PDB entry 7WQT | electron microscopy, 4.30 A resolution (low resolution: residue-level contacts below are approximate; hydrogen-bond / salt-bridge calls are withheld) | chains K and O of the 32 polymer chains in the assembly

[Chain K (and O)]
Molecule: von Willebrand antigen 2
From: Homo sapiens
Notes: fragment: D1D2 domain; chain O of this document is another copy of the same molecule, construct and numbering; everything in this record applies to it too
UniProt: P04275 (VWF_HUMAN); residues 23-763 here = UniProt positions 23-763
Sequence (741 residues; row label = number of the first residue in the row):
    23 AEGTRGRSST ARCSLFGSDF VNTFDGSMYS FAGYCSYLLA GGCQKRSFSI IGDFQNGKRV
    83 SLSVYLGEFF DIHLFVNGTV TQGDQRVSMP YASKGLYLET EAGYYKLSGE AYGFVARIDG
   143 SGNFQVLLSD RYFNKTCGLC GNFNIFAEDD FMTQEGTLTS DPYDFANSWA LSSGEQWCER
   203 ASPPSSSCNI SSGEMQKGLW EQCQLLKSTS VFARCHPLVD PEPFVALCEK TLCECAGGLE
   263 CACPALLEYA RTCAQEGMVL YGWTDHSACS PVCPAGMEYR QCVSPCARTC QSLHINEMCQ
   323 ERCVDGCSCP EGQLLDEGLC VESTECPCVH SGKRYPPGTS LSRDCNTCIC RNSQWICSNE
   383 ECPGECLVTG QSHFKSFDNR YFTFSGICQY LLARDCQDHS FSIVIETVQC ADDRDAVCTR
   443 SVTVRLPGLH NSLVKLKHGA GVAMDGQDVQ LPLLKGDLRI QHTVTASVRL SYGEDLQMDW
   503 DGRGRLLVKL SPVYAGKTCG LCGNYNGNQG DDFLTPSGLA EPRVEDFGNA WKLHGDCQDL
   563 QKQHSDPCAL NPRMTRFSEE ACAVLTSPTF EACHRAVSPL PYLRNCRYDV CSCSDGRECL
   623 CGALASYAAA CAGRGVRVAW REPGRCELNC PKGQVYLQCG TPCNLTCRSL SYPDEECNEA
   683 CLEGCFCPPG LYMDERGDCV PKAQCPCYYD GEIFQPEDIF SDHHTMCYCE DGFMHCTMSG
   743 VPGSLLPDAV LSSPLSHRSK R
Unresolved in the structure: 23-29, 741-763
Cystine bridges: Cys35-Cys162, Cys57-Cys200, Cys65-Cys159, Cys210-Cys255, Cys225-Cys250, Cys237-Cys275, Cys257-Cys263, Cys265-Cys291, Cys295-Cys329, Cys304-Cys325, Cys308-Cys321, Cys312-Cys348, Cys331-Cys342, Cys350-Cys372, Cys367-Cys384, Cys370-Cys379, Cys388-Cys524, Cys410-Cys559, Cys418-Cys521, Cys432-Cys440, Cys570-Cys613, Cys584-Cys608, Cys595-Cys633, Cys615-Cys621, Cys623-Cys648, Cys652-Cys687, Cys661-Cys683, Cys665-Cys679, Cys669-Cys707, Cys689-Cys701, Cys709-Cys731, Cys729-Cys738
Bound ions: Ca2+ site 1: Asp47, Asn164, Asn166, Phe168; Ca2+ site 2: Asp400, Asn528, Asn530, Asp533, Asp534
UniProt features mapped onto this chain:
  - glycosylation (N-linked (GlcNAc...) asparagine): Asn99, Asn156, Asn211, Asn666
What the authors report for this chain:
  - mutagenesis - Y87S: decreased binding to D'D3 monomer
  - mutagenesis - Y87S: unchanged binding to another copy of this molecule

[Chain K / chain O interface]
Residue-residue contacts (74; chain K residue first):
  Ile409(K) - Asp724(O)
  Ile409(K) - His725(O)
  Glu428(K) - Asp724(O)
  Thr429(K) - Asp724(O)
  Val430(K) - Phe722(O)
  Val430(K) - Ser723(O)
  Val430(K) - Asp724(O)
  Gln431(K) - Phe722(O)
  Gln431(K) - Ser723(O)
  Cys432(K) - Ile721(O)
  Ala433(K) - Ile721(O)
  Arg442(K) - Glu714(O)
  Arg442(K) - Phe722(O)
  Ser443(K) - Glu714(O)
  Lys457(K) - Asp712(O)
  Lys459(K) - Asp712(O)
  Lys459(K) - Gly713(O)
  Lys459(K) - Glu714(O)
  His460(K) - Glu714(O)
  His460(K) - Ile715(O)
  His460(K) - Phe716(O)
  His460(K) - Asp720(O)
  Gly461(K) - Ile715(O)
  Gln469(K) - Leu475(O)
  Gln469(K) - Leu476(O)
  Gln469(K) - Lys477(O)
  Asp470(K) - Val471(O)
  Asp470(K) - Gln472(O)
  Asp470(K) - Leu475(O)
  Val471(K) - Asp470(O)
  Val471(K) - Gln472(O)
  Gln472(K) - Asp470(O)
  Gln472(K) - Val471(O)
  Gln472(K) - Gln472(O)
  Gln472(K) - Leu473(O)
  Leu473(K) - Gln472(O)
  Leu475(K) - Gln469(O)
  Leu475(K) - Asp470(O)
  Leu476(K) - Gln469(O)
  Lys477(K) - Gln469(O)
  Arg505(K) - Asp720(O)
  Gln560(K) - His725(O)
  Ser616(K) - Ile721(O)
  Arg698(K) - Arg698(O)
  Asp712(K) - Lys457(O)
  Asp712(K) - Lys459(O)
  Gly713(K) - Lys459(O)
  Glu714(K) - Arg442(O)
  Glu714(K) - Ser443(O)
  Glu714(K) - Lys459(O)
  Glu714(K) - His460(O)
  Glu714(K) - Gly461(O)
  Ile715(K) - His460(O)
  Ile715(K) - Gly461(O)
  Phe716(K) - His460(O)
  Asp720(K) - His460(O)
  Asp720(K) - Arg505(O)
  Ile721(K) - Cys432(O)
  Ile721(K) - Ala433(O)
  Ile721(K) - Ser616(O)
  Phe722(K) - Val430(O)
  Phe722(K) - Gln431(O)
  Phe722(K) - Cys432(O)
  Phe722(K) - Arg442(O)
  Ser723(K) - Val430(O)
  Ser723(K) - Gln431(O)
  Ser723(K) - Cys432(O)
  Asp724(K) - Ile409(O)
  Asp724(K) - Glu428(O)
  Asp724(K) - Thr429(O)
  Asp724(K) - Val430(O)
  Asp724(K) - Gln431(O)
  His725(K) - Ile409(O)
  His725(K) - Gln560(O)
Other interface residues (no listed pair), chain K (46 interface residues in all): Asp434, Ala462, Gly463, Pro474, Glu697, Gly699, Tyr711, Gln717, Glu719, Met728
Other interface residues (no listed pair), chain O (46 interface residues in all): Gly408, Asp434, Ala462, Gly463, Pro474, Glu697, Gly699, Tyr711, Gln717, Glu719

[Summary]
Chain K and chain O each contribute 46 residues to their interface. The Ca2+ site 1 is built by Asp47(K),
Asn164(K), Asn166(K) and Phe168(K). The paper reports that Y87S of chain K reduces binding to D'D3 monomer;
Y87S of chain K leaves binding to another copy of this molecule unchanged.
Both chains are von Willebrand antigen 2 (Homo sapiens). Entry 7WQT (Cryo-EM structure of VWF D'D3 dimer
complexed with D1D2 at 4.3 angstron resolution (VWF tube)) was determined by electron microscopy (same
publication as 7WPP, 7WPQ, 7WPR and 7WPS).
